PDB entry 2RDA | X-ray diffraction, 2.67 A resolution | chains A and B

== Chain A (and B) ==
Name: Thymidylate synthase
Organism: Homo sapiens
Notes: EC 2.1.1.45; chain B of this document is another copy of the same molecule, construct and numbering; everything in this record applies to it too
UniProt: P04818 (TYSY_HUMAN); residue numbers follow UniProt; this construct covers 1-313
Sequence (313 residues; numbered 1 to 313; the number before each row is that of its first residue):
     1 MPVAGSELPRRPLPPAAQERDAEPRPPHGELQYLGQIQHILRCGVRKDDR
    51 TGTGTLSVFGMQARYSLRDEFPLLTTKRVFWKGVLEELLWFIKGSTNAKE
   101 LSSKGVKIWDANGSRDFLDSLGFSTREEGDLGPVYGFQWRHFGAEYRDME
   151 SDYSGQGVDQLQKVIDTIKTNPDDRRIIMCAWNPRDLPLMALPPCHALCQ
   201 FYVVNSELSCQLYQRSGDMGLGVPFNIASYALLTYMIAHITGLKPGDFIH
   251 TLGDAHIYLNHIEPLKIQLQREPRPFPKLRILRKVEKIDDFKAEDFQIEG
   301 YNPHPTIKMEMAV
Disordered / not traced: 1-24, 307-313 (chain B: 1-25, 307-313)
Differences from the reference sequence: engineered mutation Lys-163 (Arg in P04818)
What the authors report for this chain:
  - contacts within the chain: Cys-195/Ser-216
  - conformationally variable residues (loop rearrangement, order/disorder transition): Lys-47 to Thr-53, Lys-107 to Glu-128, Ala-181 to Ala-197
  - binding site for phosphate ion: Arg-50
  - mutagenesis - R163K: increased catalytic activity
  - catalytic residues: Cys-195 (citing earlier work)
  - mutagenesis - R163K: unchanged expression

== Chain A / chain B interface ==
Pairs across the interface (88; chain A residue first):
  Val-45(A) / Val-204(B)  hydrophobic
  Lys-47(A) / Asp-173(B)
  Lys-47(A) / Tyr-202(B)
  Lys-47(A) / Val-203(B)
  Ser-57(A) / Tyr-202(B)
  Phe-59(A) / Arg-64(B)  hydrogen bond (backbone-side chain)
  Phe-59(A) / Gln-200(B)
  Phe-59(A) / Tyr-202(B)  hydrophobic
  Phe-59(A) / Ser-209(B)
  Phe-59(A) / Cys-210(B)
  Phe-59(A) / Gln-211(B)
  Phe-59(A) / Ile-249(B)  hydrophobic
  Gly-60(A) / Gln-62(B)
  Gly-60(A) / Arg-64(B)  hydrogen bond (backbone-side chain)
  Gly-60(A) / Gln-211(B)
  Met-61(A) / Gln-62(B)  hydrogen bond (backbone-side chain)
  Gln-62(A) / Gly-60(B)
  Gln-62(A) / Met-61(B)  hydrogen bond (side chain-backbone)
  Gln-62(A) / Gln-62(B)  hydrogen bond (side chain-backbone)
  Arg-64(A) / Phe-59(B)  hydrogen bond (side chain-backbone)
  Arg-64(A) / Gly-60(B)  hydrogen bond (side chain-backbone)
  Phe-142(A) / Pro-184(B)
  Gly-143(A) / Arg-185(B)
  Val-158(A) / Arg-185(B)
  Gln-160(A) / Pro-184(B)
  Asp-173(A) / Lys-47(B)  hydrogen bond (backbone-side chain)
  Asp-173(A) / Asp-48(B)
  Asp-174(A) / Arg-50(B)  salt bridge
  Arg-175(A) / Lys-47(B)
  Arg-175(A) / Asp-49(B)
  Arg-175(A) / Arg-215(B)  hydrogen bond (backbone-side chain)
  Arg-175(A) / Ser-216(B)
  Arg-175(A) / Asp-254(B)
  Arg-175(A) / His-256(B)  hydrogen bond
  Arg-175(A) / Tyr-258(B)  hydrogen bond
  Arg-176(A) / Arg-50(B)
  Arg-176(A) / Trp-182(B)
  Arg-176(A) / Pro-193(B)
  Arg-176(A) / Arg-215(B)
  Ile-178(A) / Trp-182(B)
  Ile-178(A) / Arg-215(B)
  Cys-180(A) / Trp-182(B)
  Trp-182(A) / Arg-176(B)
  Trp-182(A) / Ile-178(B)
  Trp-182(A) / Cys-180(B)
  Asn-183(A) / Phe-142(B)
  Pro-184(A) / Phe-142(B)
  Pro-184(A) / Gln-160(B)
  Pro-193(A) / Arg-176(B)
  Ala-197(A) / Leu-198(B)  hydrophobic
  Leu-198(A) / Ala-197(B)  hydrophobic
  Gln-200(A) / Phe-59(B)
  Gln-200(A) / Tyr-213(B)  hydrogen bond
  Gln-200(A) / Arg-215(B)  hydrogen bond (side chain-backbone)
  Gln-200(A) / Gly-253(B)
  Tyr-202(A) / Lys-47(B)
  Tyr-202(A) / Ser-57(B)  hydrogen bond
  Tyr-202(A) / Phe-59(B)  hydrophobic
  Tyr-202(A) / Asp-254(B)
  Val-203(A) / Lys-47(B)
  Val-204(A) / Val-45(B)  hydrophobic
  Val-204(A) / Arg-46(B)
  Val-204(A) / Lys-47(B)
  Ser-209(A) / Phe-59(B)
  Gln-211(A) / Phe-59(B)
  Gln-211(A) / Tyr-213(B)  hydrogen bond
  Gln-211(A) / Thr-251(B)
  Gln-211(A) / Leu-252(B)  hydrogen bond (side chain-backbone)
  Gln-211(A) / Gly-253(B)
  Tyr-213(A) / Gln-200(B)  hydrogen bond
  Tyr-213(A) / Gln-211(B)
  Tyr-213(A) / Tyr-213(B)  hydrophobic
  Arg-215(A) / Arg-175(B)  hydrogen bond (side chain-backbone)
  Arg-215(A) / Arg-176(B)
  Arg-215(A) / Ile-178(B)
  Arg-215(A) / Gln-200(B)  hydrogen bond (backbone-side chain)
  Ser-216(A) / Arg-175(B)
  Ile-249(A) / Phe-59(B)  hydrophobic
  Thr-251(A) / Gln-62(B)
  Thr-251(A) / Gln-211(B)
  Thr-251(A) / Thr-251(B)
  Leu-252(A) / Gln-211(B)  hydrogen bond (backbone-side chain)
  Gly-253(A) / Gln-200(B)
  Gly-253(A) / Gln-211(B)
  Asp-254(A) / Arg-175(B)
  Asp-254(A) / Tyr-202(B)
  His-256(A) / Arg-175(B)  hydrogen bond
  Tyr-258(A) / Arg-175(B)
Also at the interface, not in a pair above, chain A (47 interface residues in all): Val-58, Ala-144, Lys-163, Arg-185, Phe-201, Asn-205, Cys-210
Also at the interface, not in a pair above, chain B (48 interface residues in all): Thr-55, Val-58, Val-158, Asn-183, Phe-201, Asn-205

== Summary ==
47 residues of chain A and 48 residues of chain B are in contact; the contacts include 21 hydrogen bonds and 1
salt bridge. Among the polar pairs are Asp-174(A)/Arg-50(B), Phe-59(A)/Arg-64(B) and Gly-60(A)/Arg-64(B). From
the paper: the catalytic residue Cys-195(A); R163K of chain A increases catalytic activity.
Chain A and chain B are both Thymidylate synthase (Homo sapiens); the structure, Human Thymidylate Synthase
Stabilized in Active Conformation by R163K Mutation: Asymmetry and Reactivity of Cys195, was determined by
X-ray diffraction (same publication as 2RD8).
